Entry 2PNE (X-ray diffraction, 0.98 A resolution); this record covers chain A.

# Chain A
Name: 6.5 kDa glycine-rich antifreeze protein
UniProt: Q38PT6 (Q38PT6_9HEXA); residues 1-81 here correspond to UniProt positions 23-103 (UniProt number = residue number + 22)
Amino-acid sequence (81 residues; row label = number of the first residue in the row):
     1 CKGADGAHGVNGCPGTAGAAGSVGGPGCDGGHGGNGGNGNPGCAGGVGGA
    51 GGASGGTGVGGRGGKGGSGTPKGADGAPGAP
Disulfides: C1-C28, C13-C43

# In short
Chain A is 6.5 kDa glycine-rich antifreeze protein; the structure, Crystal Structure of the Snow Flea
Antifreeze Protein, was determined by X-ray diffraction together with 3BOG from the same study.
